Entry 7M7Z (X-ray diffraction, 1.82 A resolution); this record covers chains A and P of the 3 polymer chains in the assembly.

== Chain A ==
Molecule: DNA polymerase eta
Source organism: Homo sapiens
Notes: EC 2.7.7.7
UniProt: Q9Y253 (POLH_HUMAN); residues 1-432 here = UniProt positions 1-432
Chain sequence (435 residues; numbered -2 to 432; the number before each row is that of its first residue; numbers below 1 keep their minus sign (Gly-2 is residue -2)):
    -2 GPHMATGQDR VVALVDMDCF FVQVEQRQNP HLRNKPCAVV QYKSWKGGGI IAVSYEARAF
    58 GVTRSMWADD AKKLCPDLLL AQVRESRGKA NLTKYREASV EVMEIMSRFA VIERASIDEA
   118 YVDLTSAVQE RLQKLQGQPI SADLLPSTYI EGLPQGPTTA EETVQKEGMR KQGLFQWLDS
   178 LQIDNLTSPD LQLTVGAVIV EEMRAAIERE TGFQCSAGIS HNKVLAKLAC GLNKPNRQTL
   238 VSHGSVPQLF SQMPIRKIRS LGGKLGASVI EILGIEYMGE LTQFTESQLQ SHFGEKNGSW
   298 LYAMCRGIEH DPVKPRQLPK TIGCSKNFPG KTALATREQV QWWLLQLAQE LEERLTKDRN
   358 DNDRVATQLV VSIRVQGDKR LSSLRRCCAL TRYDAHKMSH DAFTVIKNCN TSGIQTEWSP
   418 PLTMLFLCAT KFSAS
Not modelled in the structure: 155-159
Differences from the reference sequence: expression tag (-2 to 0)
Bound ions: Mg2+ site 1: Asp13, Asp115, Glu116 (together with 2'-deoxyadenosine 5'-triphosphate) (shared with DA8(P), DA9(P) of chain P); Ca2+: Asp13, Met14, Asp115 (together with 2'-deoxyadenosine 5'-triphosphate); Mg2+ site 2: Asp13, Met14, Asp115 (together with diphosphate) (shared with DA9(P) of chain P)
Residues lining bound ligands:
  - : Asp13, Met14, Asp15, Asp115, Lys231
  - diphosphate / 2'-deoxyadenosine 5'-triphosphate: Asp13, Met14, Asp15, Cys16, Phe17, Phe18, Ile48, Ala49, Tyr52, Arg55, Arg61, Ile114, Asp115, Glu116, Lys231
Swiss-Prot annotation at these positions:
  - binding site (Mg(2+)): Asp13, Met14, Asp115, Glu116
  - binding site (Mn(2+)): Asp13, Met14, Asp115, Glu116
  - binding site (a 2'-deoxyribonucleoside 5'-triphosphate): Arg61
  - natural variant: Val37 (deletion: In XPV), Leu75 (deletion: In XPV), Arg93 (R93P: In XPV), Arg111 (R111H: In XPV), Thr122 (T122P: In XPV), Gly153 (G153D: In a breast cancer sample), Thr191 (T191P: In XPV), Gly263 (G263V: In XPV), Val266 (V266D: In XPV), Gly295 (G295R: In XPV), Arg361 (R361S: In XPV)
  - mutagenesis: Tyr52 (Y52A/F: Reduces DNA polymerase activity; Y52E: Reduces DNA polymerase activity. Increases fidelity of replication and reduces translesion bypass), Arg61 (R61A: Reduces enzymatic activity by two-thirds), Ser62 (S62G: Increased DNA polymerase activity and translesion bypass compared to wild-type), Ala68 (A68S/V: Severe reduction in thymine dimer translesion bypass), Asn324 to Pro326 (Reduces binding to chromatin and to monoubiquitinated PCNA. Abolishes binding to monoubiquitinated PCNA; when associated with 705-E--H-713 Del)
Reported in the primary citation:
  - binding site for the 9-nt DNA strand (chain P): Ser113

== Chain P ==
Molecule: 9-nt DNA strand
Sequence (9 nucleotides; row label = number of the first residue in the row):
     1 AGCGTCAAA
Bound ions: Mg2+ site 1: DA8, DA9 (together with 2'-deoxyadenosine 5'-triphosphate) (shared with Asp13(A), Asp115(A), Glu116(A) of chain A); Mg2+ site 2: DA9 (together with diphosphate) (shared with Asp13(A), Met14(A), Asp115(A) of chain A)

== Chain A / chain P interface ==
Residue-residue contacts - 30 pairs, chain A then chain P:
  Asp13(A) with DA9(P), phosphate contact
  Phe17(A) with DA9(P), hydrogen bond to the phosphate
  Phe18(A) with DA9(P), hydrogen bond to the phosphate
  Ile48(A) with DA9(P), sugar contact
  Ala49(A) with DA9(P), phosphate contact
  Arg61(A) with DA9(P), base contact
  Ser113(A) with DA8(P), hydrogen bond to the phosphate
  Ile114(A) with DA9(P), sugar contact
  Asp115(A) with DA8(P), phosphate contact; DA9(P), phosphate contact
  Glu116(A) with DA8(P), sugar contact
  Lys224(A) with DA7(P), phosphate contact; DA8(P), salt bridge to the phosphate
  Ile255(A) with DA7(P), phosphate contact
  Arg256(A) with DA7(P), phosphate contact
  Ser257(A) with DC6(P), phosphate contact; DA7(P), hydrogen bond to the phosphate
  Leu258(A) with DA7(P), hydrogen bond to the phosphate
  Gly259(A) with DA7(P), hydrogen bond to the phosphate
  Gly260(A) with DC6(P), phosphate contact; DA7(P), phosphate contact
  Lys261(A) with DT5(P), salt bridge to the phosphate; DC6(P), hydrogen bond to the phosphate
  Leu262(A) with DC6(P), hydrogen bond to the phosphate
  Arg377(A) with DG4(P), salt bridge to the phosphate
  Leu381(A) with DC3(P), phosphate contact
  Arg382(A) with DG2(P), sugar contact; DC3(P), hydrogen bond to the phosphate
  Arg383(A) with DG2(P), phosphate contact
  Cys384(A) with DG2(P), hydrogen bond to the phosphate
Other interface residues (no listed pair), chain A (28 interface residues in all): Met14, Cys16, Ser379, Ser380
Other interface residues (no listed pair), chain P (9 interface residues in all): DA1

== In short ==
Chain A and chain P form an interface of 28 and 9 residues respectively; the contacts include 10 hydrogen
bonds and 3 salt bridges. Polar contacts include Phe17(A)-DA9(P), Phe18(A)-DA9(P) and Ser113(A)-DA8(P).
Ligands of chain A: compounds CA/MG and diphosphate / 2'-deoxyadenosine 5'-triphosphate. The paper reports a
binding site for the 9-nt DNA strand (chain P) at Ser113(A).
Chain A is DNA polymerase eta (Homo sapiens) and chain P is a 9-nt DNA strand; the structure, Human DNA Pol
eta with dA-ended primer and dATP: in crystallo reaction for 40 s, was determined by X-ray diffraction (same
publication as 7M7L, 7M7M, 7M7N, 7M7O, 7M7P, 7M7Q and 19 further entries).
